Entry 2QJY (X-ray diffraction, 2.40 A resolution); this record covers chains D and E of the 6 polymer chains in the assembly.

# Chain D
Name: Cytochrome b
Source organism: Rhodobacter sphaeroides
UniProtKB: Q02761 (CYB_RHOSH); residues 1-445 here = UniProt positions 1-445
Amino-acid sequence (445 residues; each row starts with the number of its first residue):
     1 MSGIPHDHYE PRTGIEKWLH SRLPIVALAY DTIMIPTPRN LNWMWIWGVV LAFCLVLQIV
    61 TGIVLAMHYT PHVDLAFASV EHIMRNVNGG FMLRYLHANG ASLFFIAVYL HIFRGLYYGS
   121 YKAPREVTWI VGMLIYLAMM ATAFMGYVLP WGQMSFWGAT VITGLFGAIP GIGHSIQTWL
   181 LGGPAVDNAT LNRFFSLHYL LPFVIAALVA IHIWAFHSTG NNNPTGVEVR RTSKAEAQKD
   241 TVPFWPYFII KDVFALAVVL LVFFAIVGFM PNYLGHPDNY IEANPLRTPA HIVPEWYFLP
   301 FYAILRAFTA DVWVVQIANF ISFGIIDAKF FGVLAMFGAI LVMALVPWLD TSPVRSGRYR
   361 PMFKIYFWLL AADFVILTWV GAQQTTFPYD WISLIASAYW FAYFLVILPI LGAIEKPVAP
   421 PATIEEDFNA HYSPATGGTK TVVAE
Disordered / not traced: 1-2, 431-445
Sequence notes: engineered mutation Arg-287 (Ser in Q02761)
Ion coordination: heme Fe site 1: His-97, His-198; heme Fe site 2: His-111, His-212
Small-molecule neighbours:
  - 2-O-octyl-beta-D-glucopyranose (BGL): Val-262, Ala-265, Ile-266, Phe-269, Met-270
  - heme (HEM), molecule 1: Trp-45, Gly-48, Val-49, Leu-51, Ala-52, Phe-104, Val-108, His-111, Ile-112, Arg-114, Ser-120, Tyr-121, Arg-125, Thr-128, Trp-129, Gly-132, Met-133, Ile-135, Tyr-136, Met-139, Val-209, His-212, Phe-216, Thr-219, Gly-220, Asn-221, Asn-222
  - heme (HEM), molecule 2: Leu-55, Gln-58, Ile-59, Gly-62, Ile-63, Leu-65, Ala-66, Tyr-69, Val-80, Arg-94, His-97, Ala-98, Ala-101, Phe-104, Thr-142, Ala-143, Gly-146, Tyr-147, Leu-149, Pro-150, Phe-195, His-198, Tyr-199, Pro-202, Ile-205, Tyr-297
  - lauryl oleyl phosphatidyl ethanolamine (LOP; (1R)-2-{[(R)-(2-aminoethoxy)(hydroxy)phosphoryl]oxy}-1-[(dodecanoyloxy)methyl]ethyl (9Z)-octadec-9-enoate): Asn-42, Met-44, Trp-47, Asn-99, Ser-102, Leu-103, Ile-106, Tyr-109, Leu-110, Phe-113, Arg-114, Tyr-117, Tyr-118, Val-259, Val-262, Phe-263, Ile-266, Leu-274, Trp-296, Arg-358, Phe-367, Trp-368, Ala-371, Phe-374, Thr-378
  - stigmatellin a (SMA): Leu-137, Met-140, Ala-141, Phe-144, Met-145, Met-154, Gly-158, Val-161, Ile-162, Leu-165, Phe-166, Leu-180, Phe-194, Leu-197, Ile-292, Val-293, Pro-294, Glu-295, Phe-298, Phe-301, Tyr-302, Leu-305, Met-336, Phe-337, Ile-340
  - ubiquinone-2 (UQ2): Thr-32, Thr-37, Val-49, Ala-52, Leu-55, Val-56, Ala-206, Val-209, Ile-213, Phe-216, His-217, Asn-221, Phe-244, Asp-252
Curated features (UniProtKB/Swiss-Prot):
  - binding site (heme b): His-97, His-111, His-198, His-212

# Chain E
Name: Cytochrome c1
Source organism: Rhodobacter sphaeroides
UniProtKB: Q3IY11 (Q3IY11_RHOS4); residues 1-263 here correspond to UniProt positions 23-285 (UniProt number = residue number + 22)
Amino-acid sequence (269 residues; numbered 1 to 269; the number before each row is that of its first residue):
     1 AGGGHVEDVP FSFEGPFGTF DQHQLQRGLQ VYTEVCAACH GMKFVPIRSL SEPGGPELPE
    61 DQVRAYATQF TVTDEETGED REGKPTDHFP HSALENAPDL SLMAKARAGF HGPMGTGISQ
   121 LFNGIGGPEY IYSVLTGFPE EPPKCAEGHE PDGFYYNRAF QNGSVPDTCK DANGVKTTAG
   181 SWIAMPPPLM DDLVEYADGH DASVHAMAED VSAFLMWAAE PKLMARKQAG FTAVMFLTVL
   241 SVLLYLTNKR LWAGVKGKKK TNVHHHHHH
Disordered / not traced: 257-269
Cystine bridges: Cys-145/Cys-169
Glycans and other covalent adducts: heme (HEM) linked to Cys-36, Cys-39
Sequence notes: expression tag (264-269)
Ion coordination: Sr2+: Asp-8, Glu-14, Glu-129; heme Fe: His-40, Met-185
Small-molecule neighbours:
  - 2-O-octyl-beta-D-glucopyranose (BGL): Phe-13, Glu-14, Gly-15, Pro-16, Phe-122, Asn-123, Gly-124, Lys-227
  - heme (HEM): Val-31, Val-35, His-40, Leu-94, Asn-96, Ala-97, Pro-98, Leu-100, Met-103, Arg-107, Tyr-130, Ile-131, Leu-135, Phe-160, Ile-183, Ala-184, Met-185, Pro-186, Pro-188, Leu-189, Val-211, Leu-215

# How chain D and chain E interact
Pairs across the interface - 74 pairs, chain D then chain E:
  Arg-39(D) / Val-255(E)
  Phe-77(D) / Phe-44(E)  hydrophobic
  Phe-77(D) / Leu-102(E)  hydrophobic
  Ala-78(D) / Phe-44(E)  hydrophobic
  Glu-81(D) / Leu-102(E)
  Arg-85(D) / Phe-44(E)  hydrogen bond (side chain-backbone)
  Arg-85(D) / Ser-101(E)
  Arg-85(D) / Ala-218(E)  hydrogen bond (side chain-backbone)
  Arg-85(D) / Pro-221(E)
  Arg-85(D) / Lys-222(E)  hydrogen bond (backbone-side chain)
  Asn-86(D) / Arg-48(E)  hydrogen bond
  Phe-91(D) / Lys-222(E)
  Phe-91(D) / Ala-225(E)  hydrophobic
  Phe-91(D) / Arg-226(E)
  Met-92(D) / Arg-226(E)
  Tyr-95(D) / Lys-105(E)  hydrogen bond
  Tyr-95(D) / Glu-220(E)  hydrogen bond
  Tyr-95(D) / Arg-226(E)
  Val-242(D) / Trp-252(E)  hydrophobic
  Pro-246(D) / Leu-251(E)  hydrophobic
  Tyr-247(D) / Leu-251(E)  hydrophobic
  Tyr-247(D) / Trp-252(E)  hydrogen bond (backbone-side chain)
  Tyr-247(D) / Val-255(E)  hydrophobic
  Phe-248(D) / Trp-252(E)  hydrophobic
  Ile-250(D) / Thr-247(E)
  Ile-250(D) / Asn-248(E)
  Ile-250(D) / Leu-251(E)  hydrophobic
  Lys-251(D) / Asn-248(E)  hydrogen bond (backbone-side chain)
  Val-253(D) / Leu-244(E)  hydrophobic
  Phe-254(D) / Ser-241(E)
  Phe-254(D) / Leu-244(E)  hydrophobic
  Phe-254(D) / Tyr-245(E)  hydrophobic
  Ala-257(D) / Leu-237(E)
  Ala-257(D) / Ser-241(E)
  Ala-257(D) / Leu-244(E)  hydrophobic
  Val-258(D) / Ser-241(E)
  Leu-260(D) / Leu-237(E)
  Leu-261(D) / Val-234(E)  hydrophobic
  Leu-261(D) / Thr-238(E)
  Phe-264(D) / Ala-233(E)  hydrophobic
  Phe-264(D) / Leu-237(E)  hydrophobic
  Val-267(D) / Arg-226(E)
  Gly-268(D) / Arg-226(E)  hydrogen bond (backbone-side chain)
  Gly-268(D) / Lys-227(E)
  Phe-269(D) / Pro-16(E)
  Phe-269(D) / Arg-226(E)
  Phe-269(D) / Lys-227(E)
  Phe-269(D) / Phe-231(E)
  Met-270(D) / Leu-121(E)  hydrophobic
  Pro-271(D) / Arg-226(E)
  Asn-272(D) / Lys-105(E)
  Tyr-273(D) / Gly-117(E)  hydrogen bond (side chain-backbone)
  Tyr-273(D) / Gln-120(E)
  Tyr-273(D) / Leu-121(E)
  Tyr-273(D) / Ile-125(E)  hydrophobic
  Pro-277(D) / Lys-105(E)
  Pro-277(D) / Ala-106(E)
  Pro-277(D) / Arg-107(E)
  Tyr-280(D) / Leu-102(E)
  Tyr-280(D) / Lys-105(E)  hydrogen bond
  Tyr-280(D) / Ala-106(E)  hydrophobic
  Ile-281(D) / Ala-106(E)  hydrophobic
  Ile-281(D) / Arg-107(E)
  Glu-282(D) / Lys-43(E)  salt bridge
  Glu-282(D) / Phe-44(E)
  His-291(D) / Ala-1(E)
  His-291(D) / Gly-2(E)  hydrogen bond (side chain-backbone)
  Trp-379(D) / Met-114(E)  hydrogen bond (side chain-backbone)
  Trp-379(D) / Gly-115(E)
  Gln-383(D) / Met-114(E)
  Gln-383(D) / Gly-115(E)
  Phe-428(D) / Lys-256(E)  hydrogen bond (backbone-side chain)
  Asn-429(D) / Lys-256(E)  hydrogen bond (backbone-side chain)
  Ala-430(D) / Lys-256(E)  hydrogen bond (backbone-side chain)
Also at the interface, not in a pair above, chain D (44 interface residues in all): Trp-43, Met-84, Ala-265, Asp-278, Ala-290
Also at the interface, not in a pair above, chain E (47 interface residues in all): Val-45, Pro-46, Ala-108, Thr-116, Ile-118, Asn-162, Ala-219, Ala-229, Gly-230

# Overview
The interface between chain D and chain E involves 44 residues on one side and 47 on the other; the contacts
include 16 hydrogen bonds and 1 salt bridge. Polar pairs include Glu-282(D)/Lys-43(E), Arg-85(D)/Phe-44(E) and
Arg-85(D)/Ala-218(E). 2-O-octyl-beta-D-glucopyranose is bound between chain D and chain E.
Here chain D is Cytochrome b and chain E is Cytochrome c1, both from Rhodobacter sphaeroides. Entry 2QJY
(Crystal structure of rhodobacter sphaeroides double mutant with stigmatellin and UQ2) was determined by X-ray
diffraction together with 2QJK and 2QJP from the same study.
